8XOO - chains T and S of the 21 polymer chains in the assembly; structure by electron microscopy, 1.84 A resolution.

[Chain T (and S)]
Molecule: NDP-hexose 4-ketoreductase
From: Streptomyces hawaiiensis
Notes: chain S of this document is another copy of the same molecule, construct and numbering; everything in this record applies to it too
UniProtKB: A0A6G5RIJ6 (A0A6G5RIJ6_9ACTN); residues 157-816 here = UniProt positions 157-816
Amino-acid sequence (696 residues; numbered 121 to 816; the number before each row is that of its first residue):
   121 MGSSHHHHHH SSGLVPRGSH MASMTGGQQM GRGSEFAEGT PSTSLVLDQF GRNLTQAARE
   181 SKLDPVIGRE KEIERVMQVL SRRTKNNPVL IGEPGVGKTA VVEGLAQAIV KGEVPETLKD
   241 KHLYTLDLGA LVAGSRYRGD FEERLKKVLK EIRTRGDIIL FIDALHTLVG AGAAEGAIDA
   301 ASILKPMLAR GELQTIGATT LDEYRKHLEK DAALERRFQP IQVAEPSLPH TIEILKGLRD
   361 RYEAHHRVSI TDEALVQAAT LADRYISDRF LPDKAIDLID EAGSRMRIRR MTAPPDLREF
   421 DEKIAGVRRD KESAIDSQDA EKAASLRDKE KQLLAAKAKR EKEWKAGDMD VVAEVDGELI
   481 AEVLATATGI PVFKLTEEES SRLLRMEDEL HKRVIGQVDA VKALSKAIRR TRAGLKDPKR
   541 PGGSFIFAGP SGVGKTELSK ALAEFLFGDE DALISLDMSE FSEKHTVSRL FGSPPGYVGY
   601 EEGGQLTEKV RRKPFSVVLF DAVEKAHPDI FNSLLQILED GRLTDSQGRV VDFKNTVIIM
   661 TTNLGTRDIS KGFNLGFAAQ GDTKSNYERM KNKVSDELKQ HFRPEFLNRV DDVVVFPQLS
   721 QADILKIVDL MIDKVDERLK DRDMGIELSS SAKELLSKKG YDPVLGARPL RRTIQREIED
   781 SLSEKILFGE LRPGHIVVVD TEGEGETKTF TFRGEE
Disordered / not traced: 121-163, 411-471 (chain S: 121-163, 292-296, 411-471)
Sequence notes: initiating methionine (121); expression tag (122-156); engineered mutation A284 (Glu in A0A6G5RIJ6), A440 (Phe in A0A6G5RIJ6), A622 (Glu in A0A6G5RIJ6)
Small-molecule neighbours:
  - ADP (adenosine-5'-diphosphate): D184, P185, V186, I187, R189, E213, P214, G215, V216, G217, K218, T219, A220, H350, I354, L358, D393
  - ATP (adenosine-5'-triphosphate): R513, V514, I515, Q517, P550, S551, G552, V553, G554, K555, T556, E557, D621, L719, I727, A767, R768
From the paper describing this entry:
  - binding site for casein: Y257, Y597
  - binding site for ADP: R336

[Interface between chain T and chain S]
Pairs across the interface - 49 pairs, chain T then chain S:
  T219(T) - R336(S)  hydrogen bond
  D247(T) - R310(S)  salt bridge
  G249(T) - S302(S)  hydrogen bond (backbone-side chain)
  V252(T) - D299(S)
  V252(T) - S302(S)
  A253(T) - S302(S)  hydrogen bond (backbone-side chain)
  S255(T) - D299(S)
  R256(T) - R258(S)
  R256(T) - G259(S)
  R361(T) - R203(S)
  Y362(T) - R203(S)
  H365(T) - R203(S)
  H366(T) - R203(S)
  D393(T) - K205(S)  salt bridge
  D397(T) - R202(S)  salt bridge
  D397(T) - K205(S)  salt bridge
  D400(T) - R202(S)  salt bridge
  D400(T) - R203(S)
  D400(T) - T204(S)
  E401(T) - R195(S)  salt bridge
  E401(T) - Q198(S)
  E401(T) - V199(S)
  E401(T) - R202(S)  salt bridge
  S404(T) - Q198(S)  hydrogen bond
  R405(T) - Q198(S)  hydrogen bond (backbone-side chain)
  R407(T) - E236(S)  salt bridge
  R407(T) - T237(S)  hydrogen bond
  I408(T) - Q198(S)
  I408(T) - S201(S)
  I408(T) - P235(S)
  A485(T) - R195(S)
  T486(T) - R195(S)
  D577(T) - E705(S)
  E580(T) - N632(S)
  E580(T) - R703(S)  salt bridge
  R738(T) - L535(S)
  R738(T) - K536(S)
  R738(T) - D537(S)
  R768(T) - N708(S)
  Q775(T) - R530(S)  hydrogen bond
  E779(T) - R530(S)
  E779(T) - L535(S)
  D780(T) - R530(S)  salt bridge
  S783(T) - R530(S)
  S783(T) - A533(S)
  E784(T) - L504(S)
  E784(T) - R529(S)  salt bridge
  L787(T) - S500(S)
  L787(T) - A533(S)  hydrophobic
Other interface residues (no listed pair), chain T (39 interface residues in all): G171, L248, H286, R389, L739, R772, L782, I786
Other interface residues (no listed pair), chain S (39 interface residues in all): M197, I303, P306, K330, Q339, K526, R532, G534, P704, D711

[Summary]
Chain T and chain S each contribute 39 residues to their interface; the contacts include 7 hydrogen bonds and
11 salt bridges. Among the polar pairs are D247(T)-R310(S), D393(T)-K205(S) and D397(T)-R202(S). Bound to
chain T: ADP and ATP. From the paper: a binding site for casein at Y257(T) and Y597(T); a binding site for ADP
at R336(T).
Both chains are NDP-hexose 4-ketoreductase (Streptomyces hawaiiensis). Entry 8XOO (Cryo-EM structure of the
ClpC1:ClpP1P2 degradation complex in Streptomyces hawaiiensis) was determined by electron microscopy together
with 8XN4, 8XON and 8XOP from the same study.
